PDB entry 7WBB | electron microscopy, 3.60 A resolution | chains A and H of the 7 polymer chains in the assembly

# Chain A
Protein: AFG2 isoform 1
Source organism: Saccharomyces cerevisiae
UniProtKB: A0A6A5PRU8 (A0A6A5PRU8_YEASX); residues 1-780 here = UniProt positions 1-780
Sequence (780 residues; each row starts with the number of its first residue):
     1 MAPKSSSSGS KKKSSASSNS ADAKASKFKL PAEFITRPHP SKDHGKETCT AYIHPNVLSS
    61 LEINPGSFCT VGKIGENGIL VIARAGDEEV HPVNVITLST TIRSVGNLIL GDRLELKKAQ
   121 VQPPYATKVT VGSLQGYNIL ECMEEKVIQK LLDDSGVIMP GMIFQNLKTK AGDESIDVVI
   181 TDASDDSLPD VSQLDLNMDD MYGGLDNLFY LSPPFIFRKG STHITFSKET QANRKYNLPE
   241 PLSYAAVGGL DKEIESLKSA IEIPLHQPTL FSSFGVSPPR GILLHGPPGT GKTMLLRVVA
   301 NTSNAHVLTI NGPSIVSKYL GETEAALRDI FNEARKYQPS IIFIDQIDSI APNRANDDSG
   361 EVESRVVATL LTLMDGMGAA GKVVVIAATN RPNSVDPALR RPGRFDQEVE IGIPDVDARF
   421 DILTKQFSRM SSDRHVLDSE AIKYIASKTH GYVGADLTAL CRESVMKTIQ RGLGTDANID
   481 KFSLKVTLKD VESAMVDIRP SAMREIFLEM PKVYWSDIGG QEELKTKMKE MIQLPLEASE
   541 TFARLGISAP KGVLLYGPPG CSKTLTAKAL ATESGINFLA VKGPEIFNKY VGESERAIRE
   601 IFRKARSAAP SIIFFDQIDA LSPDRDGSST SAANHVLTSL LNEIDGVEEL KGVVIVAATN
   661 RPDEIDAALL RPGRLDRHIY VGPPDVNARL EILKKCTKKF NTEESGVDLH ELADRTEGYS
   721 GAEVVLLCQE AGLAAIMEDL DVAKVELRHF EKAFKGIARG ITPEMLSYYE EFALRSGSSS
Unresolved in the structure: 1-28, 186-208, 778-780
Differences from the reference sequence: engineered mutation Gln-346 (Glu in A0A6A5PRU8), Gln-617 (Glu in A0A6A5PRU8)
Residues lining bound ligands:
  - ATP (adenosine-5'-triphosphate), molecule 1: Ala-246, Val-247, Gly-248, Leu-250, Pro-288, Gly-289, Thr-290, Gly-291, Lys-292, Thr-293, Met-294, Gln-346, Asn-390, Ile-422, Gly-454, Ala-455, Thr-458
  - ATP, molecule 2: Asp-517, Ile-518, Gly-519, Gly-520, Pro-558, Pro-559, Gly-560, Cys-561, Ser-562, Lys-563, Thr-564, Leu-565, Gln-617, Thr-659, Asn-660, Ile-692, Gly-721, Ala-722
From the paper describing this entry:
  - mutagenesis - Y319A, E346Q/E617Q, M503A, R504A, Y590A, V647R: decreased growth
  - binding site for ATP: Arg-401, Arg-404, Arg-671, Arg-674
  - binding site for substrate (chain H): Lys-318 to Leu-320, Lys-589 to Val-591
  - conformationally variable residues: Met-374 to Ala-380, Ile-644 to Leu-650
  - contacts within the chain: Glu-240/Arg-429, Pro-241/Asn-301 (backbone contact)
  - mutagenesis - Y236R, E240A, P241A, R499A, F507A: unchanged growth

# Chain H
Protein: substrate
Source organism: Escherichia coli
Sequence (23 residues; numbered 1 to 23; the number before each row is that of its first residue; X marks 23 residues of unknown identity (built as UNK)):
     1 XXXXXXXXXX XXXXXXXXXX XXX
Unresolved in the structure: 12

# Chain A / chain H interface
Chain A side of the interface, 4 residues: Lys-589, Tyr-590, Val-591, Asp-626

# Summary
Chain A and chain H make no direct contact in this assembly. Chain A binds ATP. The paper reports a binding
site for ATP at Arg-401(A), Arg-404(A) and Arg-671(A) among others; Y319A, E346Q/E617Q and M503A of chain A,
among others, reduce growth; 11 substitutions were tested in all.
Here chain A is AFG2 isoform 1 (Saccharomyces cerevisiae) and chain H is substrate (Escherichia coli). Entry
7WBB (Cryo-EM structure of substrate engaged Drg1 hexamer) was determined by electron microscopy together with
7WD3, 7YKK, 7YKL, 7YKT and 7YKZ from the same study.
